PDB entry 6EXR | X-ray diffraction, 2.16 A resolution | chains A and D of the 6 polymer chains in the assembly

Chain A (and D):
Molecule: 120aa long hypothetical chemotaxis protein (CheY)
Source organism: Pyrococcus horikoshii (strain ATCC 700860 / DSM 12428 / JCM 9974 / NBRC 100139 / OT-3)
Notes: chain D of this document is another copy of the same molecule, construct and numbering; everything in this record applies to it too
UniProtKB: O58193 (O58193_PYRHO); numbering as in UniProt (aligned over 1-120)
Sequence (120 residues; row label = number of the first residue in the row):
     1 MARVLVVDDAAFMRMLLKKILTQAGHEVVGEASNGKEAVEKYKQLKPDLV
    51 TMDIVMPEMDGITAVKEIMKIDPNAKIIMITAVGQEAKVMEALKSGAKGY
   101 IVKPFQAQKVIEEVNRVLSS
Not modelled in the structure: 1, 119-120
Reported in the primary citation:
  - post-translational modification sites: Asp53 (proposed by the authors, not directly observed)

Chain A / chain D interface:
Pairs across the interface - 11 pairs, chain A then chain D:
  Phe12(A) with Met90(D); Leu93(D), hydrophobic; Lys94(D)
  Met13(A) with Met90(D), hydrophobic
  Met15(A) with Lys98(D); Arg116(D)
  Leu16(A) with Met90(D), hydrophobic; Tyr100(D)
  Lys19(A) with Tyr100(D); Glu113(D), salt bridge
  Gln23(A) with Lys109(D), hydrogen bond
Other interface residues (no listed pair), chain A (7 interface residues in all): Ile20

In short:
Chain A and chain D form an interface of 7 and 8 residues respectively; the contacts include 1 hydrogen bond
and 1 salt bridge. Polar pairs include Lys19(A)-Glu113(D) and Gln23(A)-Lys109(D). From the paper: a
modification site at Asp53(A).
Both chains are 120aa long hypothetical chemotaxis protein (CheY) (Pyrococcus horikoshii (strain ATCC 700860 /
DSM 12428 / JCM 9974 / NBRC 100139 / OT-3)). Entry 6EXR (CHEMOTAXIS PROTEIN CHEY FROM Pyrococcus horikoshiI)
was determined by X-ray diffraction (same publication as 6ER7).
